Entry 6PYR (X-ray diffraction, 2.21 A resolution); this record covers chains A and B.

# Chain A
Molecule: Phosphatidylinositol 4,5-bisphosphate 3-kinase catalytic subunit delta isoform
From: Homo sapiens
Notes: EC 2.7.1.153
UniProtKB: O00329 (PK3CD_HUMAN); numbering as in UniProt (aligned over 17-1034)
Chain sequence (1018 residues; numbered 17 to 1034; the number before each row is that of its first residue):
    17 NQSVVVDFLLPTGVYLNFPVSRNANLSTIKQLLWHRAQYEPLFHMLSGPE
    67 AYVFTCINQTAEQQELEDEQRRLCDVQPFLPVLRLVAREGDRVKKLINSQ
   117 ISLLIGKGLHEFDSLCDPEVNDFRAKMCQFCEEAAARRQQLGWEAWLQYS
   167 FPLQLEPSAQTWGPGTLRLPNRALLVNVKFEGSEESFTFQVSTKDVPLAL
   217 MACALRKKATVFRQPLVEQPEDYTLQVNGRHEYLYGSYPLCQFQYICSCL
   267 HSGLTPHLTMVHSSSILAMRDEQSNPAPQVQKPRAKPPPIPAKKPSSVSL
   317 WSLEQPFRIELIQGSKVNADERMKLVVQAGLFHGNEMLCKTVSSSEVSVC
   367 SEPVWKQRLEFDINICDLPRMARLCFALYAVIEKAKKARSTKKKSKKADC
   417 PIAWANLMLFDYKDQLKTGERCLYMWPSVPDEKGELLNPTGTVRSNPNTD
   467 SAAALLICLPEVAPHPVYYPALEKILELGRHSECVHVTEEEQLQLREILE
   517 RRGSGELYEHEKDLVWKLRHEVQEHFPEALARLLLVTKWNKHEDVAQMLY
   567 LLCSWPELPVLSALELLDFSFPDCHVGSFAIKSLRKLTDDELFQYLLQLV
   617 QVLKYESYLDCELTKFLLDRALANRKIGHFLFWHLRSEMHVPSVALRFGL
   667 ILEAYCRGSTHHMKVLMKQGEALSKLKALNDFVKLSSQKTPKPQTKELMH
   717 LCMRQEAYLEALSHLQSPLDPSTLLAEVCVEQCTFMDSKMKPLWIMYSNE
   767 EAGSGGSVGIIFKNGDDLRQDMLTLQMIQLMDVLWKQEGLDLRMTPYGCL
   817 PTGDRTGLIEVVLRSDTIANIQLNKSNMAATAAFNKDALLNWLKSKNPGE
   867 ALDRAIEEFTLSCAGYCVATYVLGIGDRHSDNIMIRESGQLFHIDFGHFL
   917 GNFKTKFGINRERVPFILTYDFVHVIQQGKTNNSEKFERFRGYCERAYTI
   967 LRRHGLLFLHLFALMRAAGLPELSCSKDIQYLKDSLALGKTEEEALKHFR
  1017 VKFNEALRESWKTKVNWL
Not modelled in the structure: 175-186, 228, 231-232, 289-311, 402-413, 498-503, 517-520, 768-772, 841-850, 920-927, 1033-1034
Residues lining bound ligands: 2-10 (P5J; (3S)-3-benzyl-3-methyl-5-[5-(2-methylpyrimidin-5-yl)pyrazolo[1,5-a]pyrimidin-3-yl]-1,3-dihydro-2H-indol-2-one): T750, F751, M752, W760, I777, K779, D787, Y813, I825, E826, V827, V828, S831, D832, T833, N836, M900, I910, D911
UniProt features mapped onto this chain:
  - region: F751 to K757 (G-loop), G890 to N898 (Catalytic loop), H909 to T935 (Activation loop)
  - modified residue: Y524 (Phosphotyrosine)
  - natural variant: E1021 (E1021K: In IMD14A)
  - mutagenesis: R894 (R894P: Abolishes lipid and protein kinase activities)

# Chain B
Molecule: Phosphatidylinositol 3-kinase regulatory subunit alpha
From: Homo sapiens
UniProtKB: P27986 (P85A_HUMAN), isoform P27986-3; residues 431-599 here correspond to UniProt positions 131-299 (UniProt number = residue number - 300)
Chain sequence (169 residues; numbered 431 to 599; the number before each row is that of its first residue):
   431 YQQDQVVKEDNIEAVGKKLHEYNTQFQEKSREYDRLYEDYTRTSQEIQMK
   481 RTAIEAFNETIKIFEEQCQTQERYSKEYIEKFKREGNETEIQRIMHNYEK
   531 LKSRISEIVDSRRRLEEDLKKQAAEYREIDKRMNSIKPDLIQLRKTRDQY
   581 LMWLTQKGVRQKKLNEWLG
Not modelled in the structure: 433-438
Differences from the reference sequence: conflict D469 (Glu169 in P27986), T519 (Lys219 in P27986), E529 (Asp229 in P27986), V539 (Ile239 in P27986)

# How chain A and chain B interact
Residue-residue contacts (78):
  D23(A) - F494(B)
  D23(A) - R534(B)  salt bridge
  L25(A) - I493(B)  hydrophobic
  L25(A) - F494(B)  hydrophobic
  L25(A) - Q497(B)
  L25(A) - L531(B)  hydrophobic
  L26(A) - Q497(B)  hydrogen bond (backbone-side chain)
  P27(A) - T500(B)
  T28(A) - Y504(B)
  G29(A) - Q497(B)  hydrogen bond (backbone-side chain)
  G29(A) - Q501(B)
  V30(A) - Q497(B)  hydrogen bond (backbone-side chain)
  V30(A) - N527(B)
  Y31(A) - N527(B)  hydrogen bond (backbone-side chain)
  Y31(A) - K530(B)
  Y31(A) - L531(B)
  Y31(A) - R534(B)
  Y55(A) - R523(B)  hydrogen bond (backbone-side chain)
  E56(A) - R523(B)
  E56(A) - N527(B)
  P57(A) - E520(B)
  P57(A) - R523(B)
  P57(A) - I524(B)  hydrophobic
  L58(A) - Y508(B)  hydrophobic
  M61(A) - Y504(B)
  M61(A) - Y508(B)  hydrogen bond
  I73(A) - A486(B)
  I73(A) - E489(B)
  I73(A) - T490(B)
  I73(A) - I493(B)  hydrophobic
  A77(A) - T482(B)
  A77(A) - E485(B)
  A77(A) - A486(B)
  Q79(A) - E489(B)
  F95(A) - A483(B)
  F95(A) - A486(B)  hydrophobic
  F95(A) - F487(B)
  L96(A) - F487(B)  hydrophobic
  L96(A) - T490(B)
  V98(A) - F494(B)  hydrophobic
  R100(A) - I493(B)
  R100(A) - E496(B)  salt bridge
  H126(A) - E485(B)  salt bridge
  E127(A) - T482(B)
  K332(A) - R557(B)
  V333(A) - R557(B)
  N334(A) - R557(B)  hydrogen bond
  N334(A) - D560(B)  hydrogen bond
  N334(A) - K561(B)
  N334(A) - N564(B)  hydrogen bond (backbone-side chain)
  A335(A) - K561(B)
  S367(A) - R557(B)  hydrogen bond
  A414(A) - P568(B)
  A414(A) - Q572(B)
  D415(A) - I571(B)
  C416(A) - N564(B)  hydrogen bond (side chain-backbone)
  C416(A) - P568(B)  hydrophobic
  P417(A) - K567(B)  hydrogen bond (backbone-side chain)
  P417(A) - I571(B)
  I418(A) - N564(B)
  I418(A) - K567(B)  hydrogen bond (backbone-side chain)
  P443(A) - Y470(B)
  S444(A) - Y463(B)
  S444(A) - K567(B)  hydrogen bond (backbone-side chain)
  V445(A) - Y463(B)
  V445(A) - Y467(B)  hydrophobic
  P446(A) - Y463(B)
  P446(A) - L570(B)  hydrophobic
  P446(A) - R574(B)  hydrogen bond (backbone-side chain)
  D447(A) - R574(B)
  E448(A) - R574(B)
  N464(A) - Y556(B)
  T465(A) - R481(B)  hydrogen bond
  S467(A) - A553(B)
  S467(A) - Y556(B)
  A468(A) - Y556(B)
  D820(A) - Q475(B)  hydrogen bond
  E928(A) - N595(B)  hydrogen bond
Also at the interface, not in a pair above, chain A (48 interface residues in all): M339, P463, D466, R821
Also at the interface, not in a pair above, chain B (45 interface residues in all): E468, S474, I477, I538, L549

# Summary
The interface between chain A and chain B involves 48 residues on one side and 45 on the other, with 18
hydrogen bonds and 3 salt bridges. Polar pairs include D23(A)-R534(B), R100(A)-E496(B) and H126(A)-E485(B).
Bound to chain A: 2-10.
Chain A is Phosphatidylinositol 4,5-bisphosphate 3-kinase catalytic subunit delta isoform and chain B is
Phosphatidylinositol 3-kinase regulatory subunit alpha, both from Homo sapiens; the structure, Human PI3Kdelta
in complex with Compound 2-10
((3S)-3-benzyl-3-methyl-5-[5-(2-methylpyrimidin-5-yl)pyrazolo[1,5-a]pyrimidin-3-yl]-1,3-dihydro-2H-indol-2-one),
was determined by X-ray diffraction together with 6PYS and 6PYU from the same study.
